Entry 5W0K (X-ray diffraction, 3.10 A resolution); this record covers chains H and L of the 5 polymer chains in the assembly.

[Chain H]
Name: CL40 IgG heavy chain
Organism: Mus musculus
Amino-acid sequence (217 residues; numbered 1 to 217; the number before each row is that of its first residue):
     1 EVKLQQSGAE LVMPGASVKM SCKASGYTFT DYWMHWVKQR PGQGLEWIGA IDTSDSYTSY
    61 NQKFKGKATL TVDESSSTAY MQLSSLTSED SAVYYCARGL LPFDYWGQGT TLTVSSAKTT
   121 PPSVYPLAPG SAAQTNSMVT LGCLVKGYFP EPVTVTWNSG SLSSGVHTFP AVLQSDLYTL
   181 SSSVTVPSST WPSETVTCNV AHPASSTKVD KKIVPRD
Disordered / not traced: 131-134
Disulfide bonds: Cys-22/Cys-96, Cys-143/Cys-198

[Chain L]
Name: CL40 IgG light chain
Organism: Mus musculus
Amino-acid sequence (213 residues; each row starts with the number of its first residue):
     1 DIVMTQSQKF MSTSVGDRVS VTCKASQNVG TNVAWYQQKP GQSPKALIYS ASYRYSGVPD
    61 RFTGSGSGTD FTLTISNVQS EDLAKYFCQQ YNSYPYTFGG GTKLEIKRAD AAPTVSIFPP
   121 SSEQLTSGGA SVVCFLNNFY PKDINVKWKI DGSERQNGVL NSWTDQDSKD STYSMSSTLT
   181 LTKDEYERHN SYTCEATHKT STSPIVKSFN RNE
Disordered / not traced: 211-213
Disulfide bonds: Cys-23/Cys-88, Cys-134/Cys-194

[How chain H and chain L interact]
Contacting residue pairs (74):
  Trp-33(H) / Tyr-94(L)
  His-35(H) / Tyr-96(L)
  Gln-39(H) / Gln-38(L)  hydrogen bond
  Gly-42(H) / Lys-85(L)  hydrogen bond (backbone-side chain)
  Gln-43(H) / Lys-85(L)
  Gly-44(H) / Phe-87(L)
  Leu-45(H) / Phe-87(L)  hydrophobic
  Leu-45(H) / Phe-98(L)
  Trp-47(H) / Tyr-94(L)  hydrophobic
  Trp-47(H) / Tyr-96(L)
  Asn-61(H) / Tyr-94(L)
  Asn-61(H) / Pro-95(L)
  Gln-62(H) / Pro-95(L)
  Tyr-95(H) / Gln-38(L)
  Tyr-95(H) / Gln-42(L)
  Tyr-95(H) / Ser-43(L)
  Tyr-95(H) / Pro-44(L)
  Leu-101(H) / Tyr-91(L)  hydrophobic
  Leu-101(H) / Tyr-96(L)
  Pro-102(H) / Ala-34(L)  hydrophobic
  Pro-102(H) / Tyr-36(L)
  Pro-102(H) / Tyr-49(L)  hydrophobic
  Pro-102(H) / Tyr-55(L)
  Pro-102(H) / Tyr-91(L)
  Phe-103(H) / Tyr-36(L)  hydrogen bond (backbone-side chain)
  Phe-103(H) / Ala-46(L)
  Phe-103(H) / Gln-89(L)
  Phe-103(H) / Phe-98(L)  hydrophobic
  Asp-104(H) / Ala-46(L)
  Asp-104(H) / Tyr-55(L)  hydrogen bond
  Trp-106(H) / Tyr-36(L)
  Trp-106(H) / Pro-44(L)
  Gly-107(H) / Ser-43(L)  hydrogen bond (backbone-side chain)
  Tyr-125(H) / Gln-124(L)
  Tyr-125(H) / Ser-127(L)  hydrogen bond
  Pro-126(H) / Ser-121(L)
  Pro-126(H) / Glu-123(L)
  Leu-127(H) / Phe-118(L)
  Leu-127(H) / Val-133(L)  hydrophobic
  Leu-127(H) / Phe-135(L)  hydrophobic
  Ala-128(H) / Phe-118(L)
  Ala-128(H) / Pro-119(L)
  Pro-129(H) / Phe-118(L)
  Thr-140(H) / Phe-118(L)
  Leu-141(H) / Phe-135(L)
  Gly-142(H) / Phe-135(L)
  Leu-144(H) / Gln-124(L)
  Leu-144(H) / Ser-131(L)
  Lys-146(H) / Gln-124(L)
  Lys-146(H) / Ser-131(L)
  Lys-146(H) / Thr-180(L)
  His-167(H) / Asn-137(L)
  His-167(H) / Asn-138(L)  hydrogen bond
  His-167(H) / Asp-167(L)
  His-167(H) / Ser-174(L)
  Phe-169(H) / Phe-135(L)  hydrophobic
  Phe-169(H) / Asn-137(L)
  Phe-169(H) / Thr-164(L)
  Phe-169(H) / Ser-174(L)
  Phe-169(H) / Met-175(L)
  Phe-169(H) / Ser-176(L)
  Pro-170(H) / Ser-162(L)  hydrogen bond (backbone-side chain)
  Pro-170(H) / Trp-163(L)
  Val-172(H) / Leu-160(L)  hydrophobic
  Val-172(H) / Asn-161(L)
  Val-172(H) / Ser-162(L)
  Gln-174(H) / Leu-160(L)
  Ser-181(H) / Val-133(L)
  Ser-181(H) / Phe-135(L)
  Ser-182(H) / Phe-135(L)
  Ser-183(H) / Phe-135(L)
  Ser-183(H) / Asn-137(L)  hydrogen bond
  Arg-216(H) / Pro-119(L)
  Arg-216(H) / Pro-120(L)
Also at the interface, not in a pair above, chain H (43 interface residues in all): Val-37, Ser-59, Lys-63, Gln-108, Val-124, Thr-168, Lys-211
Also at the interface, not in a pair above, chain L (42 interface residues in all): Asp-1, Thr-97, Ser-116

[Overview]
43 residues of chain H face 42 of chain L across their interface, with 9 hydrogen bonds. Polar contacts
include Gln-39(H)/Gln-38(L), Gly-42(H)/Lys-85(L) and Phe-103(H)/Tyr-36(L).
Here chain H is CL40 IgG heavy chain and chain L is CL40 IgG light chain, both from Mus musculus. Entry 5W0K
(Crystal structure of EBV gHgL/CL40/gp42 N-domain) was determined by X-ray diffraction.
